Entry 5T6S (X-ray diffraction, 2.36 A resolution); this record covers chains A and F of the 6 polymer chains in the assembly.

# Chain A
Protein: Hemagglutinin HA1
From: Influenza A virus
Reference sequence: R4NN21 (R4NN21_9INFA); the construct lacks a stretch of the UniProt sequence and is renumbered around it, so the offset changes along the chain: 11-141 = UniProt 19-149; 143-158 = UniProt 150-165; 159-263 = UniProt 168-272; 265-276 = UniProt 273-284; 1 more segments
Chain sequence (321 residues; each row starts with the number of its first residue; note: 2 numbers in that range are skipped by the numbering (no residue carries them; nothing is unmodelled there); a row labelled like 158A-158B holds insertion residues (158A, then the next letters in order)):
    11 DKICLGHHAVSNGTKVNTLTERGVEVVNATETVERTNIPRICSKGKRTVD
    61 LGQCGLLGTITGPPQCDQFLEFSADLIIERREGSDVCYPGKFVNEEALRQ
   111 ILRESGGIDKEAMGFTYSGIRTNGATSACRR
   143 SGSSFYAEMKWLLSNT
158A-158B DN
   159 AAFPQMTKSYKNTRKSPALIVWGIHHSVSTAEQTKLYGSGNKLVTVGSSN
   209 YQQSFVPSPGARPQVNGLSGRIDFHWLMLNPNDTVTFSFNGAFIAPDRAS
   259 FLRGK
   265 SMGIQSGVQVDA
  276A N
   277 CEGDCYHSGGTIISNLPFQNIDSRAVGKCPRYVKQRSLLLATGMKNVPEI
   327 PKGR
Unresolved in the structure: 326-330
Cystine bridges: Cys-64/Cys-76, Cys-97/Cys-139, Cys-281/Cys-305
Covalent attachments: N-acetylglucosamine (NAG) linked to Asn-38, Asn-240
Ligand contacts: Arbidol (75U; ethyl 6-bromo-4-[(dimethylamino)methyl]-5-hydroxy-1-methyl-2-[(phenylsulfanyl)methyl]-1H-indole-3-carboxylate): Pro-293, Phe-294, Arg-307
Reported in the primary citation:
  - binding site for Arbidol: Leu-29, Pro-293, Phe-294, Arg-307, Lys-310
  - conformationally variable residues (side-chain flip): Arg-307

# Chain F
Protein: Hemagglutinin HA2
From: Influenza A virus
Reference sequence: R4NN21 (R4NN21_9INFA); residues 1-176 here correspond to UniProt positions 340-515 (UniProt number = residue number + 339)
Chain sequence (183 residues; row label = number of the first residue in the row):
     1 GLFGAIAGFIENGWEGLIDGWYGFRHQNAQGEGTAADYKSTQSAIDQITG
    51 KLNRLIEKTNQQFELIDNEFNEVEKQIGNVINWTRDSITEVWSYNAELLV
   101 AMENQHTIDLADSEMDKLYERVKRQLRENAEEDGTGCFEIFHKCDDDCMA
   151 SIRNNTYDHSKYREEAMQNRIQIDPVSGRLVPR
Unresolved in the structure: 172-183
Cystine bridges: Cys-144/Cys-148
Covalent attachments: N-acetylglucosamine (NAG) linked to Asn-82, Asn-154
Construct notes: expression tag (177-183)
Ligand contacts:
  - Arbidol (75U; ethyl 6-bromo-4-[(dimethylamino)methyl]-5-hydroxy-1-methyl-2-[(phenylsulfanyl)methyl]-1H-indole-3-carboxylate), molecule 1: Arg-54, Leu-55, Glu-57, Thr-59, Trp-92, Leu-99, Glu-103
  - Arbidol (75U), molecule 2: Glu-90, Ser-93, Tyr-94, Glu-97, Leu-98, Ala-101
Reported in the primary citation:
  - binding site for Arbidol: Arg-54 to Glu-57, Glu-90 to Ala-101, Trp-92 to Glu-103

# Interface between chain A and chain F
Contacting residue pairs (8):
  Glu-106(A) / Gln-76(F)
  Ala-107(A) / Glu-74(F)
  Gln-110(A) / Lys-75(F)
  Gln-110(A) / Gln-76(F)
  Gln-110(A) / Asn-79(F)  hydrogen bond
  Ile-111(A) / Lys-75(F)
  Glu-114(A) / Lys-75(F)  salt bridge
  Arg-307(A) / Glu-90(F)  salt bridge

# Summary
6 residues of chain A face 5 of chain F across their interface, with 1 hydrogen bond and 2 salt bridges. Polar
contacts include Glu-114(A)/Lys-75(F), Arg-307(A)/Glu-90(F) and Gln-110(A)/Asn-79(F). From the paper: a
binding site for Arbidol at Leu-29(A), Pro-293(A) and Arg-54(F) among others; conformational variability at
Arg-307(A).
Chain A is Hemagglutinin HA1 and chain F is Hemagglutinin HA2, both from Influenza A virus; the structure,
Crystal structure of the A/Shanghai/2/2013 (H7N9) influenza virus hemagglutinin in complex with the antiviral
drug arbidol, was determined by X-ray diffraction (same publication as 5T6N).
